PDB entry 8JA7 | electron microscopy, 3.02 A resolution | chains A and B of the 5 polymer chains in the assembly

# Chain A
Protein: Trehalose transport system permease protein SugA
From: Mycobacterium tuberculosis H37Rv
UniProt: P9WG03 (SUGA_MYCTU); residues 2-307 here = UniProt positions 2-307
Chain sequence (307 residues; row label = number of the first residue in the row):
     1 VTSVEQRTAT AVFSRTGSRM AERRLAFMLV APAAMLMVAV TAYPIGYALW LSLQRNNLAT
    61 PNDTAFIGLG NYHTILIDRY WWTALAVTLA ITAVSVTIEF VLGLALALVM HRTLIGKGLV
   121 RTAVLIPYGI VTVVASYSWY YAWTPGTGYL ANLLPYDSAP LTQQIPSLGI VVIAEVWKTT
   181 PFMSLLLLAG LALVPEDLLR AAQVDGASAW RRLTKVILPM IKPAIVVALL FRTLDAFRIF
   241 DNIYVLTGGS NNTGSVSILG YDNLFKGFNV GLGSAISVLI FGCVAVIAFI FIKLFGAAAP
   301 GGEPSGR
Not modelled in the structure: 1-18, 303-307
Sequence notes: expression tag (1)

# Chain B
Protein: Trehalose transport system permease protein SugB
From: Mycobacterium tuberculosis H37Rv
UniProt: P9WG01 (SUGB_MYCTU); numbering as in UniProt (aligned over 2-274)
Chain sequence (274 residues; each row starts with the number of its first residue):
     1 VGARRATYWA VLDTLVVGYA LLPVLWIFSL SLKPTSTVKD GKLIPSTVTF DNYRGIFRGD
    61 LFSSALINSI GIGLITTVIA VVLGAMAAYA VARLEFPGKR LLIGAALLIT MFPSISLVTP
   121 LFNIERAIGL FDTWPGLILP YITFALPLAI YTLSAFFREI PWDLEKAAKM DGATPGQAFR
   181 KVIVPLAAPG LVTAAILVFI FAWNDLLLAL SLTATKAAIT APVAIANFTG SSQFEEPTGS
   241 IAAGAIVITI PIIVFVLIFQ RRIVAGLTSG AVKG
Not modelled in the structure: 1, 273-274
Sequence notes: expression tag (1)

# How chain A and chain B interact
Pairs across the interface - 106 pairs, chain A then chain B:
  E22(A) with L94(B); E95(B), hydrogen bond (side chain-backbone)
  R23(A) with P97(B)
  A26(A) with L94(B), hydrophobic; F96(B), hydrophobic
  L29(A) with M86(B); A90(B), hydrophobic
  V30(A) with A90(B), hydrophobic
  A33(A) with L83(B)
  L36(A) with L83(B), hydrophobic; I142(B), hydrophobic
  M37(A) with L146(B), hydrophobic; P147(B), hydrophobic
  V40(A) with L139(B); T143(B)
  T41(A) with T143(B)
  Y43(A) with I124(B), hydrophobic
  P44(A) with P120(B)
  I45(A) with F112(B), hydrophobic; S116(B)
  Y47(A) with P120(B), hydrophobic; N123(B), hydrogen bond; I124(B), hydrophobic
  L58(A) with R126(B)
  L106(A) with V16(B), hydrophobic
  R112(A) with W9(B)
  L114(A) with W9(B)
  I115(A) with A10(B), hydrophobic
  G116(A) with D13(B)
  V120(A) with V16(B), hydrophobic
  R121(A) with Q260(B); V264(B)
  T122(A) with L257(B); Q260(B), hydrogen bond
  A123(A) with A20(B)
  L125(A) with Q260(B); V264(B), hydrophobic
  I126(A) with L21(B), hydrophobic; I253(B); L257(B), hydrophobic
  P127(A) with A20(B), hydrophobic
  Y128(A) with L267(B)
  G129(A) with I252(B); I253(B); V256(B)
  I130(A) with T249(B); I253(B)
  V131(A) with T249(B)
  V133(A) with L206(B), hydrophobic
  V134(A) with A245(B), hydrophobic; T249(B)
  Y137(A) with I225(B), hydrogen bond (side chain-backbone); A226(B), hydrogen bond (side chain-backbone); I241(B), hydrophobic
  S138(A) with P23(B), hydrogen bond (side chain-backbone); W26(B)
  W139(A) with P23(B), hydrophobic
  Y141(A) with W26(B); L30(B), hydrophobic; T238(B); I241(B)
  A142(A) with W26(B)
  G146(A) with K39(B); D40(B); G41(B), hydrogen bond (backbone-backbone)
  T147(A) with W26(B); L30(B); V38(B), hydrogen bond (side chain-backbone); K39(B)
  Y149(A) with W26(B), hydrophobic
  N152(A) with G41(B)
  W177(A) with Y19(B), hydrogen bond (side chain-backbone); A20(B); P23(B)
  T180(A) with Y19(B), hydrogen bond
  L185(A) with L267(B), hydrophobic; T268(B)
  L188(A) with T268(B); V272(B), hydrophobic
  A189(A) with T268(B)
  A192(A) with A271(B), hydrophobic
  F231(A) with L107(B), hydrophobic; M111(B), hydrophobic
  L234(A) with M111(B)
  D235(A) with M111(B)
  R238(A) with T110(B); M111(B); F112(B), hydrogen bond (side chain-backbone)
  F240(A) with L207(B), hydrophobic
  D241(A) with L206(B)
  S257(A) with I115(B)
  Y261(A) with L207(B), hydrophobic; L210(B)
  L264(A) with T119(B)
  F265(A) with S211(B)
  G273(A) with T119(B), hydrogen bond (backbone-side chain)
  S274(A) with T119(B)
  S277(A) with I115(B); S116(B), hydrogen bond (backbone-side chain)
  I280(A) with I115(B), hydrophobic
  F281(A) with F112(B), hydrophobic; S116(B)
  V284(A) with P113(B), hydrophobic
  A299(A) with I103(B), hydrophobic
  P300(A) with Y151(B)
  G301(A) with R158(B)
Also at the interface, not in a pair above, chain A (85 interface residues in all): L25, F27, P32, A48, L51, V109, T113, G118, T132, G148, V176, P181, F182, L230, Y244, G260, V270, A288
Also at the interface, not in a pair above, chain B (87 interface residues in all): R5, A6, L12, V17, L22, V24, I27, A87, Y89, L108, I109, S114, L117, V118, L121, F122, I150, I200, N204, P222, N227, F228, I248, R261, I263, S269

# Overview
The interface between chain A and chain B involves 85 residues on one side and 87 on the other; the contacts
include 13 hydrogen bonds. Polar contacts include E22(A)-E95(B), Y47(A)-N123(B) and T122(A)-Q260(B).
Here chain A is Trehalose transport system permease protein SugA and chain B is Trehalose transport system
permease protein SugB, both from Mycobacterium tuberculosis H37Rv. Entry 8JA7 (Cryo-EM structure of
Mycobacterium tuberculosis LpqY-SugABC in complex with trehalose) was determined by electron microscopy.
